PDB entry 8Z36 | X-ray diffraction, 2.63 A resolution | chains B and C of the 3 polymer chains in the assembly

Chain B (and C):
Protein: E3 ubiquitin-protein ligase RNF31
Organism: Homo sapiens
Notes: EC 2.3.2.31; chain C of this document is another copy of the same molecule, construct and numbering; everything in this record applies to it too
UniProtKB: Q96EP0 (RNF31_HUMAN); residues 4-179 here = UniProt positions 4-179
Sequence (176 residues; numbered 4 to 179; the number before each row is that of its first residue):
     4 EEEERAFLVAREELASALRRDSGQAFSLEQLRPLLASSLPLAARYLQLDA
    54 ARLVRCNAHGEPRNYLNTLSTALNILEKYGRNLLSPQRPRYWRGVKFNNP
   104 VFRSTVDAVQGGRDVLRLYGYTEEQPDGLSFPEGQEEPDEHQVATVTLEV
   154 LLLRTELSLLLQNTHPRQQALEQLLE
Small-molecule neighbours: Sertraline (SRE; (1S,4S)-4-(3,4-dichlorophenyl)-N-methyl-1,2,3,4-tetrahydronaphthalen-1-amine): Leu44, Arg47, Ala54, Val57, Arg58, Leu156, Glu159, Leu160, Leu163, Arg170, Leu174, Leu177, Leu178
Curated features (UniProtKB/Swiss-Prot):
  - natural variant: Leu72 (L72P: In IMD115)
  - mutagenesis: Tyr82 (Y82A: Abolished interaction with OTULIN; Y82F: Reduced interaction with OTULIN), Asn85 (N85A: Reduced interaction with OTULIN), Lys99 (K99E: Reduced interaction with OTULIN), Asn101 (N101R: Does not affect interaction with OTULIN), Asn102 (N102A: Abolished interaction with SPATA2; N102D: Abolished interaction with OTULIN), Val104 (V104A: Reduced interaction with OTULIN)

Interface between chain B and chain C:
Pairs across the interface (12; chain B residue first):
  Arg58(B) with Pro103(C); Arg106(C)
  Gln172(B) with Tyr94(C)
  Glu175(B) with Tyr94(C), hydrogen bond
  Gln176(B) with Tyr94(C); Gly97(C); Lys99(C); Asn102(C), hydrogen bond (backbone-side chain)
  Leu177(B) with Asn101(C); Asn102(C); Pro103(C)
  Glu179(B) with Asn102(C)
Interface residues without a listed pair, chain B (8 interface residues in all): Ala173, Leu178
Interface residues without a listed pair, chain C (8 interface residues in all): Val98

Overview:
The chain B/chain C interface involves 8 residues from each chain, with 2 hydrogen bonds. Polar contacts
include Glu175(B)-Tyr94(C) and Gln176(B)-Asn102(C). Bound to chain B: Sertraline. Curated annotation (UniProt)
lists 6 mutagenesis sites on chain B.
Chain B and chain C are both E3 ubiquitin-protein ligase RNF31 (Homo sapiens); the structure, Crystal
structure of HOIP PUB domain in complex with sertraline complex, was determined by X-ray diffraction,
deposited together with 8Z30.
